PDB entry 6P18 | electron microscopy, 3.50 A resolution | chains 1 and C of the 11 polymer chains in the assembly

Chain 1:
Molecule: DNA (67-MER) fragment carrying phage-21 pR' promoter and pause element, nontemplate strand
Sequence (67 nucleotides; each row starts with the number of its first residue):
     1 TGACATCATT GAGCAAATGA GCAACACTAT TCGCATATAA TGGGGTTAGT GACTCTTAAG
    61 TTGCAAC
Unresolved in the structure: 1-5, 62-67

Chain C:
Molecule: DNA-directed RNA polymerase subunit beta
Source organism: Escherichia coli (strain K12)
Notes: EC 2.7.7.6
UniProtKB: P0A8V2 (RPOB_ECOLI); residue numbers follow UniProt; this construct covers 1-1342
Sequence (1342 residues; row label = number of the first residue in the row):
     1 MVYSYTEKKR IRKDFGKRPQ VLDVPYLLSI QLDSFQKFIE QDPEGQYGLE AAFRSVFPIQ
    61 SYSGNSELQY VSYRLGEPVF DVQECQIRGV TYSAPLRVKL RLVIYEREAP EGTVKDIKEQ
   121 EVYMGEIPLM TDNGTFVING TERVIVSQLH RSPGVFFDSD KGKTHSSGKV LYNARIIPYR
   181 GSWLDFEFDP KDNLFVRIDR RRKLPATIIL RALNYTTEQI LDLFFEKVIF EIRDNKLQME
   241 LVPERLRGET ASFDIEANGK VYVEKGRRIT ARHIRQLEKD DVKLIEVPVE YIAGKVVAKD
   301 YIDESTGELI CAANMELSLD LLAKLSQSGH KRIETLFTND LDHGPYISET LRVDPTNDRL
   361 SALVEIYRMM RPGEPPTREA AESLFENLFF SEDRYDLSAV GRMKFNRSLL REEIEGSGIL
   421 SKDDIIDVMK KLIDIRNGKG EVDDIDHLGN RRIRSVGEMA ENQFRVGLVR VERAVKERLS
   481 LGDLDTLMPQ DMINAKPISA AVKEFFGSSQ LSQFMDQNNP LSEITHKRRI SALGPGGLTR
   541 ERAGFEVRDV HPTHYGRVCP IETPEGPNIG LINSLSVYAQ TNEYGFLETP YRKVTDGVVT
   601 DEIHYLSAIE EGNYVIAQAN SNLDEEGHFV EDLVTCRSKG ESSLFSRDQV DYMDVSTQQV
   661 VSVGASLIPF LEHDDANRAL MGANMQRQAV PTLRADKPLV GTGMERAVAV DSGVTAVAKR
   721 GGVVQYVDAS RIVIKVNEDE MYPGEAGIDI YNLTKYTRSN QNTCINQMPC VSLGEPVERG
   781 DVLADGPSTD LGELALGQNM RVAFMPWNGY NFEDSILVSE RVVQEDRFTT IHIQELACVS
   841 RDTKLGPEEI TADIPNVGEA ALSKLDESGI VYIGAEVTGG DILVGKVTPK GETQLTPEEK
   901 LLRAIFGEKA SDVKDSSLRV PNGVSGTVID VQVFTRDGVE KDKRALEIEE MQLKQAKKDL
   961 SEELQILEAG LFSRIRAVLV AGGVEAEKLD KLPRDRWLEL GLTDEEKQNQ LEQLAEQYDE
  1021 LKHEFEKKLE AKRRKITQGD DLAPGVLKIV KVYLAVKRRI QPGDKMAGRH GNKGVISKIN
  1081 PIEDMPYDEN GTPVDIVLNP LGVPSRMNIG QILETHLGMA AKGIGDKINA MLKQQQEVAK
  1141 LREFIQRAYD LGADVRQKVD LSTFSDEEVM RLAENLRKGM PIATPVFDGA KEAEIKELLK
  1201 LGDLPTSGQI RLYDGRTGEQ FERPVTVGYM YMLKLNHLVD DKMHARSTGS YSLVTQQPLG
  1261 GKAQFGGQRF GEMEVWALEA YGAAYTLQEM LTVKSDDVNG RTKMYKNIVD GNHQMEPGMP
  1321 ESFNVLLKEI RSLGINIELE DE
Unresolved in the structure: 1-2
Swiss-Prot annotation at these positions:
  - modified residue (N6-acetyllysine): Lys1022, Lys1200
  - mutagenesis: Ile561 (I561S: Resistant to antibiotics salinamide A and B), Ile569 (I569S: Resistant to antibiotics salinamide A and B), Ala665 (A665E: Resistant to antibiotics salinamide A and B), Asp675 (D675A/G: Resistant to antibiotics salinamide A and B), Asn677 (N677H/K: Resistant to antibiotics salinamide A and B), Leu680 (L680M: Resistant to antibiotics salinamide A and B), Glu813 (E813K: Disrupts the enzyme's active center)

Interface between chain 1 and chain C:
Contacting residue pairs (24):
  DA39(1) with Leu481(C), base contact
  DA40(1) with Leu481(C), base contact
  DG42(1) with Glu374(C), hydrogen bond to the base
  DG43(1) with Arg371(C), base contact
  DG44(1) with Arg371(C), hydrogen bond to the base
  DG45(1) with Arg470(C), salt bridge to the phosphate
  DT47(1) with Asp199(C), base contact; Arg542(C), phosphate contact
  DA48(1) with Gly181(C), base contact; Trp183(C), stacking on the base; Asp199(C), base contact; Arg200(C), base contact; Gly537(C), phosphate contact; Arg542(C), phosphate contact
  DG49(1) with Arg151(C), hydrogen bond to the phosphate; Trp183(C), phosphate contact; Ile445(C), base contact; Asp446(C), base contact; Arg451(C), hydrogen bond to the base; Leu538(C), base contact; Glu546(C), base contact; Val547(C), base contact
  DT50(1) with Glu541(C), base contact; Arg542(C), salt bridge to the phosphate

Summary:
Chain 1 and chain C form an interface of 10 and 18 residues respectively; the contacts include 4 hydrogen
bonds, 2 salt bridges and 1 aromatic stacking contact. Among the polar pairs are DG42(1)-Glu374(C),
DG44(1)-Arg371(C) and DG49(1)-Arg451(C). UniProt lists 7 mutagenesis sites on chain C.
Chain 1 is DNA (67-MER) fragment carrying phage-21 pR' promoter and pause element, nontemplate strand and
chain C is DNA-directed RNA polymerase subunit beta (Escherichia coli (strain K12)); the structure, Q21
transcription antitermination complex: loading complex, was determined by electron microscopy (same
publication as 6P19, 6P1A, 6P1B and 6P1C).
